6VRN - chains A and B of the 5 polymer chains in the assembly; structure by X-ray diffraction, 2.46 A resolution.

# Chain A
Protein: MHC class I antigen
Organism: Homo sapiens
UniProtKB: Q861F7 (Q861F7_HUMAN); residue numbers follow UniProt; this construct covers 1-275
Amino-acid sequence (293 residues; row label = number of the first residue in the row; numbering starts at 0):
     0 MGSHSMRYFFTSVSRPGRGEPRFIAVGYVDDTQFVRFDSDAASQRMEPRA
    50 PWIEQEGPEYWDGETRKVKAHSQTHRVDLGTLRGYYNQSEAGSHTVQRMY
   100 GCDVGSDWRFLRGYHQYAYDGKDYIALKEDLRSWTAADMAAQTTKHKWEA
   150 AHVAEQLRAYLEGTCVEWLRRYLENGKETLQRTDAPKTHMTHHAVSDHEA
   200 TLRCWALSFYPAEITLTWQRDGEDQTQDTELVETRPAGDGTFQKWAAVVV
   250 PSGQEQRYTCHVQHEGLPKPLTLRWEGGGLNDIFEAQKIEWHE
Not modelled in the structure: 0, 275-292
Sequence notes: initiating methionine (0); expression tag (276-292)
Cystine bridges: Cys101-Cys164, Cys203-Cys259
What the authors report for this chain:
  - conformationally variable residues (helix shift): Trp147 to His151

# Chain B
Protein: Beta-2-microglobulin
Organism: Homo sapiens
UniProtKB: P61769 (B2MG_HUMAN); residues 2-100 here correspond to UniProt positions 21-119 (UniProt number = residue number + 19)
Amino-acid sequence (100 residues; numbered 1 to 100; the number before each row is that of its first residue):
     1 MIQRTPKIQVYSRHPAENGKSNFLNCYVSGFHPSDIEVDLLKNGERIEKV
    51 EHSDLSFSKDWSFYLLYYTEFTPTEKDEYACRVNHVTLSQPKIVKWDRDM
Sequence notes: initiating methionine (1)
Cystine bridges: Cys26-Cys81
UniProt features mapped onto this chain:
  - modified residue: Gln3 (Pyrrolidone carboxylic acid)
  - glycosylation: Ile2 (N-linked (Glc) (glycation) isoleucine), Lys20 (N-linked (Glc) (glycation) lysine), Lys42 (N-linked (Glc) (glycation) lysine), Lys49 (N-linked (Glc) (glycation) lysine), Lys59 (N-linked (Glc) (glycation) lysine), Lys92 (N-linked (Glc) (glycation) lysine), Lys95 (N-linked (Glc) (glycation) lysine)

# Chain A / chain B interface
Contacting residue pairs - 50 pairs, chain A then chain B:
  Phe8(A) - Ser56(B)
  Phe8(A) - Phe57(B)
  Phe9(A) - Phe57(B)
  Thr10(A) - Phe57(B)
  Thr10(A) - Phe63(B)
  Val12(A) - Ser34(B)
  Ile23(A) - Leu55(B)
  Val25(A) - Asp54(B)
  Val25(A) - Leu55(B)
  Val25(A) - Ser56(B)
  Tyr27(A) - Ser56(B)
  Tyr27(A) - Tyr64(B)
  Gln32(A) - Asp54(B)  hydrogen bond
  Arg35(A) - Asp54(B)  salt bridge
  Arg48(A) - Asp54(B)  salt bridge
  Thr94(A) - Phe63(B)
  Gln96(A) - His32(B)  hydrogen bond
  Gln96(A) - Phe57(B)
  Gln96(A) - Trp61(B)  hydrogen bond (side chain-backbone)
  Gln96(A) - Phe63(B)
  Arg97(A) - Phe57(B)
  Gln115(A) - Trp61(B)
  Tyr116(A) - Trp61(B)
  Ala117(A) - Trp61(B)
  Asp119(A) - Met1(B)
  Asp119(A) - His32(B)
  Gly120(A) - His32(B)
  Gly120(A) - Trp61(B)
  Asp122(A) - Trp61(B)  hydrogen bond
  Thr190(A) - Met100(B)  hydrogen bond (side chain-backbone)
  His192(A) - Asp99(B)  hydrogen bond (side chain-backbone)
  Arg202(A) - Met100(B)  hydrogen bond (side chain-backbone)
  Trp204(A) - Met100(B)  hydrogen bond (side chain-backbone)
  Val231(A) - Gln9(B)
  Glu232(A) - Gln9(B)  hydrogen bond (backbone-side chain)
  Glu232(A) - Ser29(B)
  Thr233(A) - Tyr27(B)
  Arg234(A) - Gln9(B)  hydrogen bond
  Arg234(A) - Tyr11(B)
  Arg234(A) - Tyr27(B)
  Pro235(A) - Tyr11(B)  hydrogen bond (backbone-side chain)
  Pro235(A) - Tyr27(B)
  Ala236(A) - Arg13(B)
  Ala236(A) - Asn25(B)  hydrogen bond (backbone-side chain)
  Gly237(A) - Arg13(B)  hydrogen bond (backbone-side chain)
  Asp238(A) - His14(B)
  Gln242(A) - Tyr11(B)
  Gln242(A) - Ser12(B)
  Gln242(A) - Arg13(B)  hydrogen bond (side chain-backbone)
  Trp244(A) - Met100(B)  hydrophobic
Other interface residues (no listed pair), chain A (34 interface residues in all): Met98
Other interface residues (no listed pair), chain B (22 interface residues in all): Asp60, Leu66

# In short
The interface between chain A and chain B involves 34 residues on one side and 22 on the other, with 14
hydrogen bonds and 2 salt bridges. Polar contacts include Arg35(A)-Asp54(B), Arg48(A)-Asp54(B) and
Gln32(A)-Asp54(B). The paper reports conformational variability at Trp147(A).
Here chain A is MHC class I antigen and chain B is Beta-2-microglobulin, both from Homo sapiens. Entry 6VRN (T
cell receptor-p53-HLA-A2 complex) was determined by X-ray diffraction, deposited together with 6VQO, 6VR1,
6VR5, 6VRM, 6VTC and 6VTH.
